Entry 5DTK (X-ray diffraction, 1.60 A resolution); this record covers chains A and D.

[Chain A (and D)]
Name: Beta-lactamase
Source organism: Klebsiella pneumoniae
Notes: EC 3.5.2.6; chain D of this document is another copy of the same molecule, construct and numbering; everything in this record applies to it too
Reference sequence: Q6XEC0 (Q6XEC0_KLEPN); numbering as in UniProt (aligned over 1-265)
Amino-acid sequence (265 residues; numbered 1 to 265; the number before each row is that of its first residue):
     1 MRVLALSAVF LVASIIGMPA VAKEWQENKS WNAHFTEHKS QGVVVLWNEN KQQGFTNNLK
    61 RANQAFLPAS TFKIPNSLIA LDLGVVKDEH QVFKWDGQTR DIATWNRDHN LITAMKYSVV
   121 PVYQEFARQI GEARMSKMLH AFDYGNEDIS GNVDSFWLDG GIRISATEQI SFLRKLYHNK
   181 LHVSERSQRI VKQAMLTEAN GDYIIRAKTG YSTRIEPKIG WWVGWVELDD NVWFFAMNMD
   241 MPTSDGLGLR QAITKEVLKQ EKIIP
Disordered / not traced: 1-22
Modified / non-standard residues: Lys73 (lysine nz-carboxylic acid; KCX)
Small-molecule neighbours: 3,5-di(pyridin-4-yl)benzoic acid (5F3): Ser70, Lys73, Ile102, Thr104, Trp105, Tyr117, Ser118, Val120, Leu158, Thr209, Gly210, Tyr211, Arg250
Swiss-Prot annotation at these positions:
  - active site: Ser70 (Acyl-ester intermediate)
  - binding site (a beta-lactam): Ser70, Lys73, Ser118, Arg250
  - modified residue: Lys73 (N6-carboxylysine)
  - mutagenesis: Ser70 (S70A: Does not alter thermal stability; S70G: Increases thermal stability. Abolishes hydrolysis of cephalothin and decreases catalytic efficiency about 60-fold with respect to ampicillin), Arg189 (R189A: No significant effect on catalytic efficiency with respect to ampicillin. Very little reduction in dimerization at neutral pH. Predominantly monomer at neutral pH; when associated with A-206 ...), Arg206 (R206A: No significant effect on catalytic efficiency with respect to ampicillin, nitrocefin or imipenem. Very little reduction in dimerization at neutral pH. Predominantly monomer at neutral pH ...)
What the authors report for this chain:
  - binding site for 3,5-di(pyridin-4-yl)benzoic acid: Ser70, Ile102, Ser118, Val120, Thr209, Tyr211, Arg214, Ser244, Leu247, Arg250
  - post-translational modification sites: Lys73
  - catalytic residues: Ser70 (citing earlier work)

[How chain A and chain D interact]
Residue-residue contacts (30; chain A residue first):
  Glu89(A) - Arg189(D)  salt bridge
  His90(A) - Tyr177(D)
  Arg107(A) - Asp229(D)  salt bridge
  Thr113(A) - Asp229(D)
  Lys116(A) - Gly201(D)  hydrogen bond (side chain-backbone)
  Lys116(A) - Asp229(D)  salt bridge
  Tyr117(A) - Asp229(D)  hydrogen bond
  Tyr177(A) - His90(D)
  Glu185(A) - Arg186(D)  salt bridge
  Arg186(A) - Glu185(D)  salt bridge
  Arg189(A) - Glu89(D)  salt bridge
  Arg189(A) - Ile190(D)
  Arg189(A) - Gln193(D)  hydrogen bond
  Ile190(A) - Arg189(D)
  Gln193(A) - Arg189(D)  hydrogen bond
  Gln193(A) - Arg206(D)
  Leu196(A) - Leu196(D)  hydrophobic
  Leu196(A) - Ala199(D)  hydrophobic
  Leu196(A) - Ile204(D)  hydrophobic
  Leu196(A) - Arg206(D)
  Glu198(A) - Ala199(D)
  Ala199(A) - Leu196(D)  hydrophobic
  Ala199(A) - Glu198(D)
  Ala199(A) - Ala199(D)  hydrogen bond (backbone-backbone)
  Gly201(A) - Lys116(D)  hydrogen bond (backbone-side chain)
  Ile204(A) - Leu196(D)  hydrophobic
  Arg206(A) - Leu196(D)
  Asp229(A) - Thr113(D)
  Asp229(A) - Lys116(D)  salt bridge
  Asp229(A) - Tyr117(D)  hydrogen bond
Also at the interface, not in a pair above, chain A (21 interface residues in all): Thr197, Asn200
Also at the interface, not in a pair above, chain D (20 interface residues in all): Thr197, Asn200

[Summary]
21 residues of chain A face 20 of chain D across their interface, with 7 hydrogen bonds and 7 salt bridges.
Polar contacts include Glu89(A)-Arg189(D), Arg107(A)-Asp229(D) and Lys116(A)-Asp229(D). Ligands of chain A:
3,5-di(pyridin-4-yl)benzoic acid. From the paper: the catalytic residue Ser70(A); a binding site for
3,5-di(pyridin-4-yl)benzoic acid at Ser70(A), Ile102(A) and Ser118(A) among others.
Both chains are Beta-lactamase (Klebsiella pneumoniae). Entry 5DTK (Fragments bound to the OXA-48
beta-lactamase: Compound 17) was determined by X-ray diffraction (same publication as 5DVA, 5DTS and 5DTT).
